5LXG - chains A and H of the 3 polymer chains in the assembly; structure by X-ray diffraction, 2.73 A resolution.

[Chain A]
Name: Adiponectin receptor protein 1
Source organism: Homo sapiens
UniProtKB: Q96A54 (ADR1_HUMAN); residue numbers follow UniProt; this construct covers 89-375
Chain sequence (305 residues; numbered -17 to 375; 88 numbers in that range are skipped by the numbering (no residue carries them; nothing is unmodelled there); the number before each row is that of its first residue; numbers below 1 keep their minus sign (Met-17 is residue -17)):
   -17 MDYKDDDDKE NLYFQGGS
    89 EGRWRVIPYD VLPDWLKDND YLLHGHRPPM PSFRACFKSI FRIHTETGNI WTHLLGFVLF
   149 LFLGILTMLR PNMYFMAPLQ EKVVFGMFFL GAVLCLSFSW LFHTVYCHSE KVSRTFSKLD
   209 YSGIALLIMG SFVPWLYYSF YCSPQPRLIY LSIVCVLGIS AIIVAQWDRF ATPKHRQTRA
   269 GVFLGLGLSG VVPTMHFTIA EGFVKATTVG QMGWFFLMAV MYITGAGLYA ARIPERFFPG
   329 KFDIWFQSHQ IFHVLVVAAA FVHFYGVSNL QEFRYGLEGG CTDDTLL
Unresolved in the structure: -17 to -2, 369-375
Construct notes: initiating methionine (-17); expression tag (-16 to 0)
UniProt features mapped onto this chain:
  - binding site (Zn(2+)): His191, His337, His341
  - mutagenesis: Met161 to Leu167 (Decreases activation of AMPK in response to ADIPOQ binding; when associated with 229-G--G-231 and 291-S--S-297), His191 (H191A: Decreases activation of AMPK in response to ADIPOQ binding; when associated with A-208; A-337 and A-341), Asp208 (D208A: Decreases activation of AMPK in response to ADIPOQ binding; when associated with A-191; A-337 and A-341), Tyr229 to Ser231 (Decreases activation of AMPK in response to ADIPOQ binding; when associated with 161-S--S-167 and 291-S--S-297), Phe291 to Val297 (Decreases activation of AMPK in response to ADIPOQ binding; when associated with 161-S--S-167 and 229-G--G-231), His337 (H337A: Decreases activation of AMPK in response to ADIPOQ binding; when associated with A-191; A-208 and A-341), His341 (H341A: Decreases activation of AMPK in response to ADIPOQ binding; when associated with A-191; A-208 and A-337)
Metal / ion sites: Zn2+: His191, His337, His341
From the paper describing this entry:
  - Zn2+ coordination: His191
  - mutagenesis - H191R: decreased catalytic activity (ceramidase activity) (citing earlier work)
  - conformationally variable residues (helix shift): Arg257, Arg264
  - contacts within the chain: Asp106-Tyr194 (hydrogen bond)

[Chain H]
Name: V region heavy chain
Source organism: Mus musculus
Chain sequence (119 residues; row label = number of the first residue in the row):
     1 EVLLQQSGPE LVKPGASVRI TCKASGYTFT DFNMDWVKQS PGKSLEWIGD FNPNSGGSIY
    61 NQKFKDKATF TVDKSSSTAY MELRSLTFED TAVYYCARET GTAWFAYWGQ GTLVTVSAA
Disulfide bonds: Cys22-Cys96

[How chain A and chain H interact]
Pairs across the interface (17; chain A residue first):
  Arg91(A) - Asp50(H)  salt bridge
  Trp92(A) - Gly101(H)
  Arg93(A) - Thr30(H)  hydrogen bond (side chain-backbone)
  Arg93(A) - Asp31(H)  hydrogen bond (side chain-backbone)
  Arg93(A) - Phe32(H)
  Arg93(A) - Asn33(H)  hydrogen bond
  Arg93(A) - Asn52(H)  hydrogen bond
  Arg93(A) - Asn54(H)
  Arg93(A) - Gly101(H)  hydrogen bond (backbone-backbone)
  Ile95(A) - Phe32(H)  hydrophobic
  Ile95(A) - Gly101(H)
  Pro96(A) - Asp31(H)
  Pro96(A) - Phe32(H)
  Val99(A) - Phe32(H)  hydrophobic
  His112(A) - Asp31(H)  salt bridge
  Pro116(A) - Gly101(H)
  Met118(A) - Thr102(H)
Other interface residues (no listed pair), chain A (10 interface residues in all): Val94
Other interface residues (no listed pair), chain H (13 interface residues in all): Pro53, Ile59, Arg98, Thr100

[Summary]
The interface between chain A and chain H involves 10 residues on one side and 13 on the other, with 5
hydrogen bonds and 2 salt bridges. Among the polar pairs are Arg91(A)-Asp50(H), His112(A)-Asp31(H) and
Arg93(A)-Thr30(H). From the paper: H191R of chain A reduces catalytic activity (ceramidase activity); Zn2+
coordination by His191(A).
Chain A is Adiponectin receptor protein 1 (Homo sapiens) and chain H is V region heavy chain (Mus musculus);
the structure, Revised crystal structure of the human adiponectin receptor 1 in an open conformation, was
determined by X-ray diffraction, deposited together with 5LWY, 5LX9 and 5LXA.
